PDB entry 5BZ4 | X-ray diffraction, 2.43 A resolution | chains B and D of the 4 polymer chains in the assembly

== Chain B (and D) ==
Molecule: Beta-ketothiolase
Source organism: Mycobacterium smegmatis str. MC2 155
Notes: chain D of this document is another copy of the same molecule, construct and numbering; everything in this record applies to it too
Reference sequence: A0QUH3 (A0QUH3_MYCS2); numbering as in UniProt (aligned over 1-407)
Chain sequence (407 residues; each row starts with the number of its first residue):
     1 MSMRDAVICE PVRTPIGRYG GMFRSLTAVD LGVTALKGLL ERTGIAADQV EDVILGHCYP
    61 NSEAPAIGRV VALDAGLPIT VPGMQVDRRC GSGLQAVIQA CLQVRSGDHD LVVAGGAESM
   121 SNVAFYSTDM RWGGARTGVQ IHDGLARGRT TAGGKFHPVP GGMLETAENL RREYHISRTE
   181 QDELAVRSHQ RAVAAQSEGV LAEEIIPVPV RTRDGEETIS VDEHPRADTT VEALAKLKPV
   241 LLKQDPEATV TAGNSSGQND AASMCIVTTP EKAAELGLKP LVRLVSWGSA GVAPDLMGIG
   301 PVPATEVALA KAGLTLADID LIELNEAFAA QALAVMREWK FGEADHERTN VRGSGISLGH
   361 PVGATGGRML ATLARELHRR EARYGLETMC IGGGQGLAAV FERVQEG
Unresolved in the structure: 1-2, 212-215, 405-407 (chain D: 1-3, 212-215, 405-407)
Small-molecule neighbours: coenzyme A (COA): Tyr19, Cys90, Arg149, Met163, Leu164, His189, Arg226, Thr229, Leu234, Leu237, Val240, Thr251, Ala252, Gly253, Ser255, Ser256, Gly257, Gln258, Met297, Ala327, Phe328, His360

== Interface between chain B and chain D ==
Pairs across the interface (18; chain B residue first):
  Met130(B) - Met130(D)  hydrophobic
  Met130(B) - Gly133(D)
  Met130(B) - Gly134(D)  hydrogen bond (backbone-backbone)
  Arg131(B) - Gly133(D)
  Arg131(B) - Gly134(D)  hydrogen bond (backbone-backbone)
  Arg131(B) - Ala135(D)  hydrogen bond (backbone-backbone)
  Trp132(B) - Trp132(D)
  Trp132(B) - Gly133(D)
  Trp132(B) - Ala135(D)  hydrophobic
  Gly133(B) - Met130(D)
  Gly133(B) - Arg131(D)
  Gly133(B) - Trp132(D)
  Gly133(B) - Gly133(D)
  Gly134(B) - Met130(D)  hydrogen bond (backbone-backbone)
  Gly134(B) - Arg131(D)  hydrogen bond (backbone-backbone)
  Ala135(B) - Arg131(D)  hydrogen bond (backbone-backbone)
  Ala135(B) - Trp132(D)  hydrophobic
  Val139(B) - Met130(D)
Also at the interface, not in a pair above, chain B (8 interface residues in all): Asp129
Also at the interface, not in a pair above, chain D (8 interface residues in all): Asp129, Val139

== Overview ==
Chain B and chain D each contribute 8 residues to their interface, with 6 hydrogen bonds. Main-chain hydrogen
bonds include Met130(B)-Gly134(D), Arg131(B)-Gly134(D) and Arg131(B)-Ala135(D). Ligands of chain B: coenzyme
A.
Chain B and chain D are both Beta-ketothiolase (Mycobacterium smegmatis str. MC2 155); the structure, Crystal
structure of a T1-like thiolase (CoA-complex) from Mycobacterium smegmatis, was determined by X-ray
diffraction, deposited together with 4ZRC, 5BYV and 5CBQ.
